Entry 9JHP (electron microscopy, 3.35 A resolution); this record covers chains B and C of the 5 polymer chains in the assembly.

# Chain B
Name: Guanine nucleotide-binding protein G(I)/G(S)/G(T) subunit beta-1
From: Homo sapiens
UniProt: P62873 (GBB1_HUMAN); numbering as in UniProt (aligned over 2-340)
Amino-acid sequence (346 residues; row label = number of the first residue in the row; numbers below 1 keep their minus sign (Ile-5 is residue -5)):
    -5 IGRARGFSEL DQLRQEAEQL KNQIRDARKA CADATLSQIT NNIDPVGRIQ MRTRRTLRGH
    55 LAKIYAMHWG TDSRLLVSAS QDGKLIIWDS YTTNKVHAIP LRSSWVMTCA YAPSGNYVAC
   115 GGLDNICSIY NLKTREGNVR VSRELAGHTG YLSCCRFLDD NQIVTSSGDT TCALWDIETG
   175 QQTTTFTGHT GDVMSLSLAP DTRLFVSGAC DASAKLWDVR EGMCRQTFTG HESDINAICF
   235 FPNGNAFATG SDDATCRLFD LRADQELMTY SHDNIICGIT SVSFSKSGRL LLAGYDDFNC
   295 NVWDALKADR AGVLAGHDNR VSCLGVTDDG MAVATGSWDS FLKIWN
Disordered / not traced: -5 to 2
Sequence notes: expression tag (-5 to 1)
UniProt features mapped onto this chain:
  - modified residue: Ser2 (N-acetylserine), His266 (Phosphohistidine)
  - natural variant: Leu30 (L30F: In MRD42; uncertain significance), Arg52 (R52G: In MRD42), Gly64 (G64V: In MRD42), Asp76 (D76E: In MRD42; D76G: In MRD42), Gly77 (G77S: In MRD42), Lys78 (K78R: In MRD42), Ile80 (I80N: In MRD42; I80T: In MRD42), His91 (H91R: In MRD42; uncertain significance), Ala92 (A92T: In MRD42), Pro94 (P94S: In MRD42), Leu95 (L95P: In MRD42), Arg96 (R96L: In MRD42), 5 further natural variant entries in UniProt

# Chain C
Name: Guanine nucleotide-binding protein G(I)/G(S)/G(O) subunit gamma-2
From: Homo sapiens
UniProt: P59768 (GBG2_HUMAN); residue numbers follow UniProt; this construct covers 1-71
Amino-acid sequence (71 residues; each row starts with the number of its first residue):
     1 MASNNTASIA QARKLVEQLK MEANIDRIKV SKAAADLMAY CEAHAKEDPL LTPVPASENP
    61 FREKKFFCAI L
Disordered / not traced: 1-5, 63-71
UniProt features mapped onto this chain:
  - modified residue: Ala2 (N-acetylalanine), Cys68 (Cysteine methyl ester)
  - lipidation: Cys68 (S-geranylgeranyl cysteine)

# How chain B and chain C interact
Residue-residue contacts - 55 pairs, chain B then chain C:
  Leu4(B) with Ile9(C), hydrophobic; Ala12(C), hydrophobic
  Leu7(B) with Ile9(C); Ala12(C), hydrophobic; Val16(C), hydrophobic
  Ala11(B) with Leu19(C)
  Leu14(B) with Val16(C); Leu19(C), hydrophobic
  Lys15(B) with Leu19(C)
  Ile18(B) with Glu22(C)
  Ala21(B) with Arg27(C)
  Ala24(B) with Lys29(C), hydrogen bond (backbone-side chain)
  Cys25(B) with Arg27(C); Ile28(C); Lys29(C); Val30(C)
  Ala26(B) with Val30(C), hydrophobic
  Asp27(B) with Lys29(C), salt bridge; Val30(C); Ser31(C)
  Leu30(B) with Ala34(C), hydrophobic
  Arg49(B) with Phe61(C), hydrogen bond (side chain-backbone)
  Ser84(B) with Phe61(C)
  Tyr85(B) with Pro60(C); Phe61(C), hydrophobic
  Phe235(B) with Tyr40(C), hydrophobic
  Pro236(B) with Tyr40(C)
  Leu252(B) with Leu37(C), hydrophobic
  Asp254(B) with Ala33(C)
  Arg256(B) with Arg27(C); Ile28(C); Ala33(C); Asp36(C), salt bridge
  Ala257(B) with Ile28(C); Ala33(C), hydrophobic
  Gln259(B) with Val30(C)
  Ser279(B) with Asp48(C), hydrogen bond; Leu50(C)
  Lys280(B) with Asp48(C)
  Ser281(B) with Tyr40(C); Cys41(C), hydrogen bond (backbone-side chain); His44(C), hydrogen bond (side chain-backbone); Asp48(C), hydrogen bond (backbone-side chain)
  Gly282(B) with Cys41(C), hydrogen bond (backbone-side chain)
  Arg283(B) with Cys41(C); Leu51(C)
  Leu284(B) with Leu51(C), hydrophobic
  Leu300(B) with Met38(C), hydrophobic
  Gly324(B) with Pro49(C)
  Met325(B) with Pro60(C)
  Ala326(B) with Phe61(C), hydrophobic
  Val327(B) with Leu50(C), hydrophobic
  Ile338(B) with Phe61(C), hydrophobic
  Asn340(B) with Leu50(C); Asn59(C), hydrogen bond
Also at the interface, not in a pair above, chain B (47 interface residues in all): Glu10, Ala28, Ile33, Thr34, Val40, Ile43, Arg219, Gln220, Asn237, Ala240, Asp258, Leu261
Also at the interface, not in a pair above, chain C (30 interface residues in all): Arg13, Ala23, Ile25, Asp26, Ala45

# Summary
47 residues of chain B face 30 of chain C across their interface, with 8 hydrogen bonds and 2 salt bridges.
Polar contacts include Asp27(B)-Lys29(C), Arg256(B)-Asp36(C) and Ala24(B)-Lys29(C).
Here chain B is Guanine nucleotide-binding protein G(I)/G(S)/G(T) subunit beta-1 and chain C is Guanine
nucleotide-binding protein G(I)/G(S)/G(O) subunit gamma-2, both from Homo sapiens. Entry 9JHP (Cryo-EM
structure of GPR4 complexed with miniG13 in pH6.8) was determined by electron microscopy (same publication as
8ZCE, 8ZCF, 9JFT, 9JFV, 9JFW, 9JFX, 9JFZ and 9LGM).
